PDB entry 4EO5 | X-ray diffraction, 2.35 A resolution | chains A and B of the 3 polymer chains in the assembly

[Chain A]
Molecule: Histone chaperone ASF1
Organism: Saccharomyces cerevisiae
UniProt: P32447 (ASF1_YEAST); numbering as in UniProt (aligned over 2-169)
Sequence (169 residues; each row starts with the number of its first residue):
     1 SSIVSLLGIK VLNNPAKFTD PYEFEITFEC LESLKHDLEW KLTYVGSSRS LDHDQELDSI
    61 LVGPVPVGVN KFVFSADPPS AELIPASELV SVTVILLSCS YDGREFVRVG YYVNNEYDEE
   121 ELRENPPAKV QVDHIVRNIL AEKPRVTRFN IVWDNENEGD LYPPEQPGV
Unresolved in the structure: 156-158, 165-169
Differences from the reference sequence: expression tag (1)
Curated features (UniProtKB/Swiss-Prot):
  - mutagenesis: Leu-6 (L6M: Enhances transcriptional silencing), His-36 to Asp-37 (Abrogates stimulation of replication-independent chromatin assembly by the HIR complex and abrogates telomeric silencing), Asp-37 (D37R: Reduces transcriptional silencing; when associated with R-39), Glu-39 (E39R: Reduces transcriptional silencing; when associated with R-37), Val-45 (V45D: Reduces acetylation of histone H3 on 'K-56' and enhances sensitivity to camptothecin), Ser-48 (S48R: Abrogates interaction with histone H3 and histone H4 and enhances transcriptional silencing. Reduces acetylation of histone H3 on 'K-9' and 'K-56'; when associated with E-145 or E-147), His-53 to Asp-54 (Reduces acetylation of histone H3 on 'K-56' and enhances sensitivity to camptothecin), Asp-54 (D54R: Reduces transcriptional silencing), Val-94 (V94D: Reduces acetylation of histone H3 on 'K-56' and enhances sensitivity to bleomycin, camptothecin, HU and MMS; when associated with D-96 ...), Leu-96 (L96D: Reduces acetylation of histone H3 on 'K-56' and enhances sensitivity to bleomycin, camptothecin, HU and MMS; when associated with D-94), Glu-105 (E105A: Decreases histone H3/H4 binding affinity), Arg-108 (R108E: Reduces transcriptional silencing), 6 further mutagenesis entries in UniProt
Reported in the primary citation:
  - conformationally variable residues: Val-146 to Pro-164

[Chain B]
Molecule: Histone H3.2
Organism: Xenopus laevis
UniProt: P84233 (H32_XENLA); residues 61-135 here correspond to UniProt positions 62-136 (UniProt number = residue number + 1)
Sequence (76 residues; each row starts with the number of its first residue):
    60 ALIRKLPFQR LVREIAQDFK TDLRFQSSAV MALQEASEAY LVALFEDTNL CAIHAKRVTI
   120 MPKDIQLARR IRGERA
Differences from the reference sequence: expression tag (60); engineered mutation Ala-102 (Gly103 in P84233)
Curated features (UniProtKB/Swiss-Prot):
  - modified residue: Lys-64 (N6-(2-hydroxyisobutyryl)lysine), Lys-79 (N6,N6,N6-trimethyllysine), Thr-80 (Phosphothreonine), Ser-86 (Phosphoserine), Thr-107 (Phosphothreonine), Lys-115 (N6-acetyllysine), Lys-122 (N6-(2-hydroxyisobutyryl)lysine)
  - lipidation: Cys-110 (S-palmitoyl cysteine)

[How chain A and chain B interact]
Contacting residue pairs (39):
  Val-45(A) with Arg-129(B)
  Ser-48(A) with Lys-122(B); Gln-125(B), hydrogen bond; Leu-126(B)
  Leu-51(A) with Arg-129(B); Ala-135(B), hydrophobic
  Asp-54(A) with Arg-129(B), salt bridge
  Glu-88(A) with Lys-122(B)
  Ser-91(A) with Lys-122(B), hydrogen bond
  Val-92(A) with Cys-110(B), hydrophobic; Ala-114(B), hydrophobic; Arg-116(B); Lys-122(B), hydrogen bond (backbone-side chain); Leu-126(B)
  Thr-93(A) with Leu-126(B)
  Val-94(A) with Leu-126(B); Ile-130(B), hydrophobic
  Leu-96(A) with Arg-129(B)
  Glu-105(A) with Arg-134(B), salt bridge
  Arg-108(A) with Gly-132(B); Arg-134(B)
  Gly-110(A) with Ile-130(B)
  Tyr-111(A) with Ile-130(B)
  Tyr-112(A) with Asp-106(B), hydrogen bond (side chain-backbone); Cys-110(B), hydrophobic; His-113(B); Ala-127(B); Ile-130(B)
  Asn-114(A) with His-113(B); Ala-114(B)
  Glu-116(A) with Lys-115(B), salt bridge
  Asn-138(A) with His-113(B), hydrogen bond (backbone-side chain)
  Leu-140(A) with Leu-109(B), hydrophobic; His-113(B)
  Arg-145(A) with Asp-106(B), salt bridge; Ile-130(B)
  Thr-147(A) with Arg-131(B), hydrogen bond (side chain-backbone)
  Phe-149(A) with Gly-132(B); Arg-134(B)
Also at the interface, not in a pair above, chain A (26 interface residues in all): Arg-49, Val-113, Ile-139, Lys-143
Also at the interface, not in a pair above, chain B (20 interface residues in all): Thr-107, Asp-123, Glu-133

[In short]
26 residues of chain A face 20 of chain B across their interface, with 6 hydrogen bonds and 4 salt bridges.
Polar contacts include Asp-54(A)/Arg-129(B), Glu-105(A)/Arg-134(B) and Glu-116(A)/Lys-115(B). UniProt lists 18
mutagenesis sites on chain A. From the paper: conformational variability at Val-146(A).
Here chain A is Histone chaperone ASF1 (Saccharomyces cerevisiae) and chain B is Histone H3.2 (Xenopus
laevis). Entry 4EO5 (Yeast Asf1 bound to H3/H4G94P mutant) was determined by X-ray diffraction.
